7U0I - chains D and I of the 14 polymer chains in the assembly; structure by electron microscopy, 2.60 A resolution.

[Chain D]
Molecule: Histone H2B type 2-E
From: Homo sapiens
UniProt: Q16778 (H2B2E_HUMAN); residue numbers follow UniProt; this construct covers 1-126
Amino-acid sequence (126 residues; row label = number of the first residue in the row):
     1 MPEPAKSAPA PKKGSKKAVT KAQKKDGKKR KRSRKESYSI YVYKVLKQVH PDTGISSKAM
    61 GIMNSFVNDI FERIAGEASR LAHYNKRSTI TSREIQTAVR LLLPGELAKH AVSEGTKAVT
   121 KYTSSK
Unresolved in the structure: 1-29, 126
UniProt features mapped onto this chain:
  - modified residue: Pro2 (N-acetylproline), Glu3 (ADP-ribosyl glutamic acid), Lys6 (N6-(2-hydroxyisobutyryl)lysine), Ser7 (ADP-ribosylserine), Lys12 (N6-(beta-hydroxybutyryl)lysine), Lys13 (N6-(2-hydroxyisobutyryl)lysine), Ser15 (Phosphoserine), Lys16 (N6-acetyllysine), Lys17 (N6-(beta-hydroxybutyryl)lysine), Lys21 (N6-(2-hydroxyisobutyryl)lysine), Lys24 (N6-(2-hydroxyisobutyryl)lysine), Lys25 (N6-(2-hydroxyisobutyryl)lysine), Lys35 (N6-(2-hydroxyisobutyryl)lysine), Glu36 (PolyADP-ribosyl glutamic acid), Ser37 (Phosphoserine), Lys44 (N6-(2-hydroxyisobutyryl)lysine), Lys47 (N6-(2-hydroxyisobutyryl)lysine), Lys58 (N6,N6-dimethyllysine), Arg80 (Dimethylated arginine), Lys86 (N6,N6,N6-trimethyllysine) and 6 more in UniProt
  - glycosylation: Ser113 (O-linked (GlcNAc) serine)
  - cross-link (Glycyl lysine isopeptide (Lys-Gly)): Lys6 (interchain with G-Cter in SUMO2), Lys21 (interchain with G-Cter in SUMO2), Lys35 (interchain with G-Cter in ubiquitin), Lys121 (interchain with G-Cter in ubiquitin)

[Chain I]
Molecule: 162-nt DNA strand
Sequence (162 nucleotides; each row starts with the number of its first residue):
     1 AGTGGTATTA ACATATCCTC AGTGGTGAGT ATTAACATGG AACTTACTCC AACAATACAG
    61 ATGCTGAATA AATGTAGTCT AAGTGAAGGA AGAAGGAAAG GTGGGAGCTG CCATCACTCA
   121 GAATTGTCCA GCAGGGATTG TGCAAGCTTG TGAATAAAGA CA
Unresolved in the structure: 1-10, 160-162

[Interface between chain D and chain I]
Residue-residue contacts (13):
  Lys31(D) - DT114(I)  sugar contact
  Arg32(D) - DT114(I)  sugar contact
  Arg34(D) - DT38(I)  sugar contact
  Arg34(D) - DG39(I)  salt bridge to the phosphate
  Tyr43(D) - DA31(I)  hydrogen bond to the phosphate
  Gly54(D) - DA31(I)  phosphate contact
  Ile55(D) - DA31(I)  phosphate contact
  Ser56(D) - DT30(I)  phosphate contact
  Ser57(D) - DT30(I)  hydrogen bond to the phosphate
  Arg87(D) - DC50(I)  hydrogen bond to the phosphate
  Arg87(D) - DA51(I)  salt bridge to the phosphate
  Ser88(D) - DC50(I)  hydrogen bond to the phosphate
  Thr89(D) - DC50(I)  phosphate contact
Also at the interface, not in a pair above, chain D (14 interface residues in all): Arg30, Lys47, Lys86
Also at the interface, not in a pair above, chain I (10 interface residues in all): DT32, DC49, DC115

[Overview]
14 residues of chain D face 10 of chain I across their interface, with 4 hydrogen bonds and 2 salt bridges.
Polar contacts include Tyr43(D)-DA31(I), Ser57(D)-DT30(I) and Arg87(D)-DC50(I).
Here chain D is Histone H2B type 2-E (Homo sapiens) and chain I is a 162-nt DNA strand. Entry 7U0I (Structure
of LIN28b nucleosome bound 2 OCT4) was determined by electron microscopy (same publication as 7U0G, 7U0J,
8DK5, 8SPS and 8SPU).
